7C4T - chains A and B of the 3 polymer chains in the assembly; structure by electron microscopy, 3.60 A resolution.

[Chain A]
Name: Capsid protein VP1
Organism: Coxsackievirus A10
Amino-acid sequence (298 residues; row label = number of the first residue in the row):
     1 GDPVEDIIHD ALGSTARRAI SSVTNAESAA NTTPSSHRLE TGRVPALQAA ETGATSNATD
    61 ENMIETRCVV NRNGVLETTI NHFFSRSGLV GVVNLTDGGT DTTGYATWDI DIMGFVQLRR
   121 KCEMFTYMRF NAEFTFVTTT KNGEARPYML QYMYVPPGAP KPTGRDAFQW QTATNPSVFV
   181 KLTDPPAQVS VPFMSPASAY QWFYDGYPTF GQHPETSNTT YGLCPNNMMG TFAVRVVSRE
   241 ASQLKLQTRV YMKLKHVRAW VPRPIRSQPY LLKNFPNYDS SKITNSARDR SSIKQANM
Unresolved in the structure: 1-66, 100-101, 208-223, 298
What the authors report for this chain:
  - conformationally variable residues (order/disorder transition): Phe210 to Gly230

[Chain B]
Name: Capsid protein VP2
Organism: Coxsackievirus A10
UniProtKB: G0YPI2 (G0YPI2_9ENTO); residues 1-255 here correspond to UniProt positions 70-324 (UniProt number = residue number + 69)
Amino-acid sequence (255 residues; numbered 1 to 255; the number before each row is that of its first residue):
     1 SPSVEACGYS DRVAQLTVGN SSITTQEAAN IVLAYGEWPE YCPDTDATAV DKPTRPDVSV
    61 NRFYTLDSKM WQENSTGWYW KFPDVLNKTG VFGQNAQFHY LYRSGFCLHV QCNASKFHQG
   121 ALLVAVIPEF VIAGRGSNTK PNEAPHPGFT TTFPGTTGAT FHDPYVLDSG VPLSQALIYP
   181 HQWINLRTNN CATVIVPYIN AVPFDSAINH SNFGLIVIPV SPLKYSSGAT TAIPITITIA
   241 PLNSEFGGLR QAVSQ
Unresolved in the structure: 1-28, 45-51, 253-255

[Chain A / chain B interface]
Pairs across the interface (60; chain A residue first):
  Tyr127(A) - Glu129(B)
  Tyr127(A) - Ile199(B)
  Tyr127(A) - Asn200(B)
  Tyr127(A) - Ala201(B)  hydrophobic
  Ser198(A) - Ala201(B)
  Phe203(A) - Glu129(B)
  Phe203(A) - Val131(B)  hydrophobic
  Tyr204(A) - Glu129(B)
  Tyr204(A) - His210(B)
  Asp205(A) - Lys81(B)  salt bridge
  Asp205(A) - Glu129(B)  hydrogen bond (backbone-side chain)
  Asp205(A) - Phe130(B)
  Asp205(A) - Thr152(B)
  Asp205(A) - Phe153(B)
  Asp205(A) - His210(B)  hydrogen bond (backbone-side chain)
  Asp205(A) - Ser211(B)  hydrogen bond
  Gly206(A) - Asn209(B)
  Gly206(A) - His210(B)
  Tyr207(A) - Phe149(B)  hydrophobic
  Tyr207(A) - Asn209(B)  hydrogen bond (backbone-backbone)
  Val261(A) - Tyr35(B)
  Val261(A) - Pro128(B)  hydrophobic
  Val261(A) - Ile199(B)  hydrophobic
  Arg263(A) - Pro128(B)  hydrogen bond (side chain-backbone)
  Arg263(A) - Glu129(B)
  Arg263(A) - Tyr179(B)  hydrogen bond
  Pro264(A) - Val171(B)  hydrophobic
  Pro264(A) - Gln175(B)
  Pro264(A) - Ile178(B)
  Pro264(A) - Tyr179(B)
  Ile265(A) - Pro172(B)
  Ile265(A) - Gln175(B)  hydrogen bond (backbone-side chain)
  Arg266(A) - Ser169(B)  hydrogen bond (side chain-backbone)
  Arg266(A) - Gly170(B)
  Ser267(A) - Gly170(B)
  Ser267(A) - Pro172(B)
  Gln268(A) - Gly170(B)  hydrogen bond (backbone-backbone)
  Leu271(A) - Gly136(B)
  Leu271(A) - Thr139(B)
  Leu272(A) - Thr139(B)
  Phe275(A) - His146(B)
  Pro276(A) - Ala133(B)
  Pro276(A) - Ser169(B)
  Asn277(A) - Ala133(B)
  Asn277(A) - Gly134(B)  hydrogen bond (side chain-backbone)
  Asn277(A) - Pro145(B)
  Tyr278(A) - Gly134(B)
  Tyr278(A) - Arg135(B)
  Tyr278(A) - Gly136(B)
  Tyr278(A) - Asp163(B)
  Tyr278(A) - Val166(B)
  Tyr278(A) - Asp168(B)  hydrogen bond
  Tyr278(A) - Ser169(B)
  Tyr278(A) - Gly170(B)
  Asp279(A) - Gly136(B)
  Asp279(A) - Ser137(B)  hydrogen bond
  Ser280(A) - Arg135(B)
  Ile283(A) - Asp163(B)
  Ile283(A) - Val166(B)  hydrophobic
  Ser286(A) - Tyr165(B)
Other interface residues (no listed pair), chain A (30 interface residues in all): Thr126, Ala197, Ala199, Gln201, Pro262, Asn285
Other interface residues (no listed pair), chain B (39 interface residues in all): Ile127, Asn138, Ala144, Gly148, Ala176

[In short]
30 residues of chain A and 39 residues of chain B are in contact, with 12 hydrogen bonds and 1 salt bridge.
Polar pairs include Asp205(A)-Lys81(B), Asp205(A)-Glu129(B) and Asp205(A)-His210(B). The paper reports
conformational variability at Phe210(A).
Chain A is Capsid protein VP1 and chain B is Capsid protein VP2, both from Coxsackievirus A10; the structure,
Cryo-EM structure of A particle Coxsackievirus A10 at pH 7.4, was determined by electron microscopy (same
publication as 7BZN, 7BZO, 7BZT, 7BZU, 7C4W, 7C4Y and 7C4Z).
